7BB1 - chain A; structure by X-ray diffraction, 1.30 A resolution.

# Chain A
Protein: Lysozyme
Organism: Gallus gallus
Notes: EC 3.2.1.17
UniProtKB: P00698 (LYSC_CHICK); residues 1-129 here correspond to UniProt positions 19-147 (UniProt number = residue number + 18)
Chain sequence (129 residues; row label = number of the first residue in the row):
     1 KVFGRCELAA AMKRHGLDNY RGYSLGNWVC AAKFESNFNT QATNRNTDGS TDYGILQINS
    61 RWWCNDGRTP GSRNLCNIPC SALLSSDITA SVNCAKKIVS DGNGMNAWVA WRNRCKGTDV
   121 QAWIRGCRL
Swiss-Prot annotation at these positions:
  - active site: Glu-35, Asp-52
  - binding site (substrate): Asp-101
Disulfide bonds: Cys-6/Cys-127, Cys-30/Cys-115, Cys-64/Cys-80, Cys-76/Cys-94
Bound ions: Na+ site 1 near Glu-35 (its only coordinating residue here); Na+ site 2: Ser-60, Cys-64, Ser-72, Arg-73; Na+ site 3 near Gly-67 (its only coordinating residue here)
Residues lining bound ligands:
  - choline ion (CHT), molecule 1: Arg-5, Ala-122, Trp-123
  - choline ion (CHT), molecule 2: Trp-62, Trp-63, Leu-75, Asp-101

# Summary
Ligands of chain A: choline ion. Ser-60, Cys-64, Ser-72 and Arg-73 form the Na+ site 2. Curated annotation
(UniProt) lists active-site residues Glu-35 and Asp-52 and substrate-binding residue Asp-101.
Chain A is Lysozyme (Gallus gallus); the structure, Lysozyme crystallized in the presence of the hydrated deep
eutectic solvent Choline chloride-Glutamic acid 2:1, was determined by X-ray diffraction together with 7B9J
and 7BAZ from the same study.
